PDB entry 1I30 | X-ray diffraction, 2.40 A resolution | chains A and B

Chain A:
Name: Enoyl-[acyl-carrier-protein] reductase [NADH]
From: Escherichia coli
Notes: EC 1.3.1.9
Reference sequence: P29132 (FABI_ECOLI); residues 1-262 here correspond to UniProt positions 0-261 (UniProt number = residue number - 1)
Chain sequence (262 residues; each row starts with the number of its first residue):
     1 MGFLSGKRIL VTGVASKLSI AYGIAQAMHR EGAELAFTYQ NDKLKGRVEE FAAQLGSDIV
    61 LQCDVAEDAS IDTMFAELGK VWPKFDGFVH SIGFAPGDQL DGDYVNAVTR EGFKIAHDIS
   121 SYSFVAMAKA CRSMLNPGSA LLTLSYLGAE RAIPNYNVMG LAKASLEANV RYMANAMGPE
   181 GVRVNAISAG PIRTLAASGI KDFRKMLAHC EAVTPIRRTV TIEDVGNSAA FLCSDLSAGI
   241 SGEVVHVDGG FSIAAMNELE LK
Unresolved in the structure: 1, 195-202, 258-262
Residues lining bound ligands:
  - 826 (1,3,4,9-tetrahydro-2-(hydroxybenzoyl)-9-[(4-hydroxyphenyl)methyl]-6-methoxy-2H-pyrido[3,4-b]indole): Tyr-146, Tyr-156, Lys-163, Pro-191, Phe-203, Met-206
  - NAD (nicotinamide-adenine-dinucleotide): Gly-13, Val-14, Ala-15, Ser-19, Ile-20, Ala-21, Gln-40, Leu-44, Cys-63, Asp-64, Val-65, Ala-66, Ser-91, Ile-92, Gly-93, Ile-119, Leu-144, Ser-145, Tyr-146, Tyr-156, Lys-163, Ala-189, Gly-190, Pro-191, Ile-192, Thr-194, Phe-203

Chain B:
Name: Enoyl-[acyl-carrier-protein] reductase [NADH]
From: Escherichia coli
Notes: EC 1.3.1.9
Reference sequence: P29132 (FABI_ECOLI); residues 1001-1262 here correspond to UniProt positions 0-261 (UniProt number = residue number - 1001)
Chain sequence (262 residues; each row starts with the number of its first residue):
  1001 MGFLSGKRIL VTGVASKLSI AYGIAQAMHR EGAELAFTYQ NDKLKGRVEE FAAQLGSDIV
  1061 LQCDVAEDAS IDTMFAELGK VWPKFDGFVH SIGFAPGDQL DGDYVNAVTR EGFKIAHDIS
  1121 SYSFVAMAKA CRSMLNPGSA LLTLSYLGAE RAIPNYNVMG LAKASLEANV RYMANAMGPE
  1181 GVRVNAISAG PIRTLAASGI KDFRKMLAHC EAVTPIRRTV TIEDVGNSAA FLCSDLSAGI
  1241 SGEVVHVDGG FSIAAMNELE LK
Unresolved in the structure: 1001, 1195-1202, 1258-1262
Residues lining bound ligands:
  - 826 (1,3,4,9-tetrahydro-2-(hydroxybenzoyl)-9-[(4-hydroxyphenyl)methyl]-6-methoxy-2H-pyrido[3,4-b]indole): Tyr-1146, Tyr-1156, Lys-1163, Pro-1191, Phe-1203, Met-1206
  - NAD (nicotinamide-adenine-dinucleotide): Gly-1013, Val-1014, Ala-1015, Ser-1019, Ile-1020, Gln-1040, Leu-1044, Cys-1063, Asp-1064, Val-1065, Ala-1066, Ser-1091, Ile-1092, Gly-1093, Phe-1094, Ile-1119, Leu-1144, Ser-1145, Tyr-1146, Tyr-1156, Lys-1163, Ala-1189, Gly-1190, Pro-1191, Ile-1192, Thr-1194, Phe-1203

Interface between chain A and chain B:
Pairs across the interface (89; chain A residue first):
  Val-65(A) / Arg-1110(B)  hydrogen bond (backbone-side chain)
  Ala-66(A) / Arg-1110(B)  hydrogen bond (backbone-side chain)
  Glu-67(A) / Arg-1110(B)
  Asp-68(A) / Arg-1110(B)  salt bridge
  Ile-71(A) / Arg-1110(B)
  Asp-103(A) / Arg-1132(B)  salt bridge
  Asp-103(A) / Ala-1176(B)
  Tyr-104(A) / Val-1125(B)
  Tyr-104(A) / Asn-1169(B)  hydrogen bond
  Tyr-104(A) / Tyr-1172(B)  hydrophobic
  Tyr-104(A) / Met-1173(B)  hydrophobic
  Val-105(A) / Val-1125(B)  hydrophobic
  Val-105(A) / Lys-1129(B)  hydrogen bond (backbone-side chain)
  Val-105(A) / Arg-1132(B)
  Val-105(A) / Met-1173(B)  hydrophobic
  Asn-106(A) / Lys-1129(B)  hydrogen bond (backbone-side chain)
  Asn-106(A) / Arg-1132(B)  hydrogen bond
  Val-108(A) / Tyr-1122(B)  hydrophobic
  Val-108(A) / Val-1125(B)  hydrophobic
  Val-108(A) / Lys-1129(B)  hydrogen bond (backbone-side chain)
  Thr-109(A) / Tyr-1122(B)
  Arg-110(A) / Val-1065(B)  hydrogen bond (side chain-backbone)
  Arg-110(A) / Ala-1066(B)  hydrogen bond (side chain-backbone)
  Arg-110(A) / Glu-1067(B)
  Arg-110(A) / Asp-1068(B)  salt bridge
  Arg-110(A) / Ile-1071(B)
  Arg-110(A) / Asp-1118(B)  salt bridge
  Arg-110(A) / Tyr-1122(B)  hydrogen bond (backbone-side chain)
  Phe-113(A) / His-1117(B)
  Phe-113(A) / Ser-1121(B)
  Phe-113(A) / Tyr-1122(B)  hydrophobic
  Phe-113(A) / Ser-1165(B)
  Lys-114(A) / Lys-1114(B)
  His-117(A) / Phe-1113(B)
  His-117(A) / His-1117(B)
  His-117(A) / Ser-1165(B)  hydrogen bond
  Asp-118(A) / Arg-1110(B)  salt bridge
  Ser-121(A) / Phe-1113(B)
  Tyr-122(A) / Thr-1109(B)
  Tyr-122(A) / Arg-1110(B)  hydrogen bond (side chain-backbone)
  Tyr-122(A) / Phe-1113(B)  hydrophobic
  Val-125(A) / Tyr-1104(B)
  Val-125(A) / Val-1105(B)  hydrophobic
  Val-125(A) / Val-1108(B)  hydrophobic
  Ala-126(A) / Arg-1110(B)
  Lys-129(A) / Val-1105(B)  hydrogen bond (side chain-backbone)
  Lys-129(A) / Asn-1106(B)  hydrogen bond (side chain-backbone)
  Lys-129(A) / Val-1108(B)  hydrogen bond (side chain-backbone)
  Arg-132(A) / Asp-1103(B)  salt bridge
  Arg-132(A) / Val-1105(B)
  Arg-132(A) / Asn-1106(B)  hydrogen bond
  Gly-148(A) / Tyr-1172(B)  hydrogen bond (backbone-side chain)
  Ala-149(A) / Ala-1168(B)
  Ala-149(A) / Arg-1171(B)  hydrogen bond (backbone-side chain)
  Glu-150(A) / Arg-1171(B)  hydrogen bond (backbone-side chain)
  Arg-151(A) / Tyr-1172(B)  hydrogen bond (backbone-side chain)
  Ala-152(A) / Arg-1171(B)
  Ala-152(A) / Tyr-1172(B)
  Ala-152(A) / Asn-1175(B)
  Ile-153(A) / Tyr-1172(B)  hydrogen bond (backbone-side chain)
  Tyr-156(A) / Tyr-1172(B)
  Asn-157(A) / Tyr-1172(B)
  Gly-160(A) / Tyr-1172(B)
  Leu-161(A) / Ser-1165(B)
  Leu-161(A) / Asn-1169(B)
  Leu-161(A) / Tyr-1172(B)  hydrophobic
  Ala-164(A) / Ala-1164(B)
  Ala-164(A) / Ala-1168(B)  hydrophobic
  Ser-165(A) / Phe-1113(B)
  Ser-165(A) / His-1117(B)  hydrogen bond
  Ser-165(A) / Leu-1161(B)
  Ala-168(A) / Ala-1164(B)  hydrophobic
  Asn-169(A) / Tyr-1104(B)  hydrogen bond
  Asn-169(A) / Leu-1161(B)
  Arg-171(A) / Ala-1149(B)  hydrogen bond (side chain-backbone)
  Arg-171(A) / Glu-1150(B)  hydrogen bond (side chain-backbone)
  Arg-171(A) / Ala-1152(B)
  Tyr-172(A) / Tyr-1104(B)  hydrophobic
  Tyr-172(A) / Gly-1148(B)  hydrogen bond (side chain-backbone)
  Tyr-172(A) / Arg-1151(B)  hydrogen bond (side chain-backbone)
  Tyr-172(A) / Ala-1152(B)
  Tyr-172(A) / Ile-1153(B)  hydrogen bond (side chain-backbone)
  Tyr-172(A) / Tyr-1156(B)
  Tyr-172(A) / Asn-1157(B)
  Tyr-172(A) / Gly-1160(B)
  Tyr-172(A) / Leu-1161(B)  hydrophobic
  Met-173(A) / Tyr-1104(B)
  Asn-175(A) / Ala-1152(B)
  Ala-176(A) / Asp-1103(B)
Also at the interface, not in a pair above, chain A (42 interface residues in all): Met-177
Also at the interface, not in a pair above, chain B (42 interface residues in all): Ala-1126, Met-1177

In short:
Chain A and chain B each contribute 42 residues to their interface; the contacts include 28 hydrogen bonds and
6 salt bridges. Polar contacts include Asp-68(A)/Arg-1110(B), Asp-103(A)/Arg-1132(B) and
Arg-110(A)/Asp-1068(B). Chain A binds NAD and compound 826. Bound to chain B: NAD and compound 826.
Chain A and chain B are both Enoyl-[acyl-carrier-protein] reductase [NADH] (Escherichia coli); the structure,
E. Coli Enoyl Reductase +NAD+SB385826, was determined by X-ray diffraction together with 1I2Z from the same
study.
